Entry 1DGB (X-ray diffraction, 2.20 A resolution); this record covers chains B and D of the 4 polymer chains in the assembly.

== Chain B (and D) ==
Molecule: Catalase
Organism: Homo sapiens
Notes: EC 1.11.1.6; chain D of this document is another copy of the same molecule, construct and numbering; everything in this record applies to it too
Reference sequence: P04040 (CATA_HUMAN); numbering as in UniProt (aligned over 4-501)
Amino-acid sequence (498 residues; each row starts with the number of its first residue):
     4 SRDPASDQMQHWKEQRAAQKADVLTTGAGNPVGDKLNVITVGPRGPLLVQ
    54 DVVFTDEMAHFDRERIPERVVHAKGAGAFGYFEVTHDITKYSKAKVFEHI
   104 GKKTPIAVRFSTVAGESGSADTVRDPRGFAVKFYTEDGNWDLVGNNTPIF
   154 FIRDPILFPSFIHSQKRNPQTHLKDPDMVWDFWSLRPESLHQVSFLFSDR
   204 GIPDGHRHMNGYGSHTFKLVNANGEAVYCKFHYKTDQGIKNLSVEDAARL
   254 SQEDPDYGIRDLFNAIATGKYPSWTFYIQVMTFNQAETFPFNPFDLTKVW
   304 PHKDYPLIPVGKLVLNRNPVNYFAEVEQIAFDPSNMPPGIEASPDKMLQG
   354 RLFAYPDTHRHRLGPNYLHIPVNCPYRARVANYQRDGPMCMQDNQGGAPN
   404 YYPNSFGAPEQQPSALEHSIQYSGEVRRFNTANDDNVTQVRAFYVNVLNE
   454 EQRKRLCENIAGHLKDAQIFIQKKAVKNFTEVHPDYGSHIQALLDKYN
Ion coordination: heme Fe near Tyr358 (its only coordinating residue here)
Residues lining bound ligands: heme (HEM): Arg72, Val73, Val74, His75, Arg112, Ser114, Gly131, Phe132, Ala133, Val146, Gly147, Asn148, Phe153, Pro158, Phe161, Gly216, Ser217, His218, Leu299, Ile332, Phe334, Met350, Arg354, Ala357, Tyr358, Thr361, His362, Arg365
Curated features (UniProtKB/Swiss-Prot):
  - active site: His75, Asn148
  - binding site (NADP(+)): His194, Ser201, Arg203, Asn213, Lys237, Trp303, His305, Lys306
  - binding site (heme): Tyr358
  - modified residue: Ser9 (Phosphoserine), Lys221 (N6-succinyllysine), Lys233 (N6-acetyllysine), Lys306 (N6-acetyllysine), Ser417 (Phosphoserine), Ser422 (Phosphoserine), Lys480 (N6-acetyllysine), Lys499 (N6-acetyllysine)

== How chain B and chain D interact ==
Pairs across the interface (203):
  Arg5(B) with Asp180(D), salt bridge; Asp469(D), hydrogen bond (side chain-backbone); Gln471(D)
  Ala8(B) with Thr174(D); Leu176(D), hydrophobic
  Gln11(B) with Asn171(D), hydrogen bond; Gln173(D), hydrogen bond; Thr174(D)
  Met12(B) with Asp178(D); Asp180(D); Met181(D), hydrophobic
  Gln13(B) with Gln471(D), hydrogen bond
  Asp37(B) with Arg431(D)
  Lys38(B) with Ile159(D), hydrogen bond (side chain-backbone)
  Leu39(B) with Asp157(D); Ile159(D); Leu160(D), hydrophobic; Arg189(D)
  Asn40(B) with Asp157(D); Ile159(D); Arg431(D), hydrogen bond (backbone-side chain); Phe432(D), hydrogen bond (side chain-backbone); Asn433(D), hydrogen bond; Thr434(D)
  Val41(B) with Asp157(D), hydrogen bond (backbone-side chain); Ile159(D), hydrophobic; Arg430(D); Arg431(D)
  Ile42(B) with Val429(D), hydrophobic; Arg430(D); Arg431(D)
  Thr43(B) with Glu428(D); Val429(D); Arg430(D), hydrogen bond (backbone-backbone); Phe432(D)
  Val44(B) with Glu428(D); Val429(D), hydrophobic
  Gly45(B) with Ser426(D); Gly427(D); Glu428(D), hydrogen bond (backbone-backbone); Phe432(D)
  Pro46(B) with Lys349(D); Phe432(D)
  Arg47(B) with Phe294(D); Asn295(D); Pro296(D); Pro347(D); Tyr425(D)
  Gly48(B) with Pro347(D); Tyr425(D)
  Pro49(B) with Gln352(D); Tyr425(D)
  Leu50(B) with Gln352(D), hydrogen bond (backbone-side chain); Gly353(D)
  Asp54(B) with Arg431(D), salt bridge
  Val56(B) with Arg431(D)
  Phe57(B) with Pro158(D), hydrophobic; Ile159(D); Gly353(D)
  Thr58(B) with Phe356(D)
  Glu60(B) with Ile159(D)
  Met61(B) with Pro158(D); Pro162(D); Phe356(D), hydrophobic
  Ala62(B) with Asp360(D)
  Phe64(B) with Val73(D); Phe161(D), hydrophobic; Pro162(D), hydrophobic; Ile165(D), hydrophobic
  Asp65(B) with Phe356(D); Ala357(D); Asp360(D); Thr361(D), hydrogen bond (backbone-side chain); His364(D)
  Arg66(B) with Asp360(D), salt bridge; His364(D)
  Glu67(B) with His166(D), salt bridge
  Arg68(B) with Pro70(D); Glu71(D); Val73(D), hydrogen bond (side chain-backbone); Lys169(D); His364(D), hydrogen bond (backbone-side chain)
  Ile69(B) with Pro70(D), hydrophobic
  Pro70(B) with Arg68(D); Pro70(D)
  Glu71(B) with Arg68(D)
  Val73(B) with Phe64(D); Arg68(D), hydrogen bond (backbone-side chain)
  Glu119(B) with Ser120(D); Gly121(D)
  Ser120(B) with Glu119(D); Ser120(D), hydrogen bond (backbone-backbone); Arg170(D)
  Gly121(B) with Glu119(D); Ser120(D); Gly121(D); Ser122(D), hydrogen bond (backbone-backbone); Arg170(D)
  Ser122(B) with Gly121(D), hydrogen bond (backbone-backbone)
  Asp157(B) with Leu39(D); Asn40(D); Val41(D), hydrogen bond (side chain-backbone)
  Pro158(B) with Phe57(D), hydrophobic
  Ile159(B) with Lys38(D), hydrogen bond (backbone-side chain); Leu39(D); Asn40(D); Val41(D), hydrophobic; Phe57(D); Glu60(D)
  Leu160(B) with Leu39(D)
  Phe161(B) with Phe64(D), hydrophobic
  Pro162(B) with Phe64(D), hydrophobic
  Ile165(B) with Phe64(D), hydrophobic
  His166(B) with Glu67(D), salt bridge
  Lys169(B) with Arg68(D)
  Arg170(B) with Ser120(D); Gly121(D); Asp259(D), salt bridge
  Asn171(B) with Gln11(D), hydrogen bond
  Pro172(B) with Asn324(D); Tyr325(D), hydrogen bond (backbone-backbone)
  Gln173(B) with Gln11(D), hydrogen bond; Pro322(D), hydrogen bond (side chain-backbone); Val323(D); Tyr325(D)
  Thr174(B) with Ala8(D); Gln11(D); Ile262(D); Phe266(D)
  His175(B) with Tyr325(D)
  Leu176(B) with Ala8(D), hydrophobic; Asp259(D); Arg263(D)
  Asp180(B) with Arg5(D), salt bridge; Met12(D)
  Met181(B) with Met12(D), hydrophobic
  Arg189(B) with Leu39(D)
  Ala251(B) with Gln255(D)
  Ser254(B) with Gln255(D)
  Gln255(B) with Ala251(D); Ser254(D); Gln255(D)
  Asp259(B) with Arg170(D), salt bridge; Leu176(D)
  Ile262(B) with Thr174(D); Leu176(D), hydrophobic
  Arg263(B) with Leu176(D)
  Phe266(B) with Thr174(D)
  Phe294(B) with Arg47(D)
  Asn295(B) with Arg47(D)
  Pro296(B) with Arg47(D)
  Pro322(B) with Gln173(D), hydrogen bond (backbone-side chain)
  Val323(B) with Gln173(D)
  Asn324(B) with Pro172(D)
  Tyr325(B) with Pro172(D), hydrogen bond (backbone-backbone); Gln173(D); His175(D)
  Pro347(B) with Arg47(D); Gly48(D); Pro49(D)
  Lys349(B) with Pro46(D)
  Gln352(B) with Pro49(D); Leu50(D), hydrogen bond (side chain-backbone)
  Gly353(B) with Phe57(D)
  Phe356(B) with Thr58(D); Met61(D), hydrophobic; Asp65(D)
  Ala357(B) with Asp65(D)
  Asp360(B) with Ala62(D); Asp65(D); Arg66(D), salt bridge
  Thr361(B) with Asp65(D), hydrogen bond (side chain-backbone)
  His364(B) with Asp65(D); Arg66(D); Arg68(D), hydrogen bond (side chain-backbone)
  Tyr425(B) with Arg47(D); Gly48(D); Pro49(D), hydrophobic
  Glu428(B) with Thr43(D); Val44(D); Gly45(D), hydrogen bond (backbone-backbone)
  Val429(B) with Ile42(D), hydrophobic; Thr43(D); Val44(D), hydrophobic; Leu51(D), hydrophobic
  Arg430(B) with Val41(D); Ile42(D); Thr43(D), hydrogen bond (backbone-backbone)
  Arg431(B) with Asp37(D); Asn40(D), hydrogen bond (side chain-backbone); Val41(D); Ile42(D); Asp54(D), salt bridge; Val56(D)
  Phe432(B) with Asn40(D), hydrogen bond (backbone-side chain); Thr43(D); Gly45(D); Pro46(D)
  Asn433(B) with Asn40(D), hydrogen bond
  Thr434(B) with Asn40(D), hydrogen bond
  Asp469(B) with Arg5(D), hydrogen bond (backbone-side chain)
  Gln471(B) with Arg5(D); Gln13(D), hydrogen bond
Interface residues without a listed pair, chain B (104 interface residues in all): Ser9, Leu51, Gln53, Arg72, Val74, Ser163, Asp178, Ala289, Phe297, Ser426, Gly427, Ala470, Phe473
Interface residues without a listed pair, chain D (103 interface residues in all): Ser9, Gln53, Ile69, Arg72, Val74, Ser163, Ala289, Phe297, Ala470

== Summary ==
104 residues of chain B and 103 residues of chain D are in contact, with 38 hydrogen bonds and 10 salt
bridges. Polar pairs include Arg5(B)-Asp180(D), Asp54(B)-Arg431(D) and Arg66(B)-Asp360(D). Ligands of chain B:
heme.
Chain B and chain D are both Catalase (Homo sapiens); the structure, Human erythrocyte catalase, was
determined by X-ray diffraction together with 1DGG, 1DGH and 1DGF from the same study.
